PDB entry 5CIZ | X-ray diffraction, 5.01 A resolution (low resolution: residue-level contacts below are approximate; hydrogen-bond / salt-bridge calls are withheld) | chains A and D of the 4 polymer chains in the assembly

[Chain A]
Molecule: cAMP-activated global transcriptional regulator CRP
From: Escherichia coli (strain K12)
UniProtKB: P0ACJ8 (CRP_ECOLI); residues 1-209 here correspond to UniProt positions 2-210 (UniProt number = residue number + 1)
Amino-acid sequence (209 residues; numbered 1 to 209; the number before each row is that of its first residue):
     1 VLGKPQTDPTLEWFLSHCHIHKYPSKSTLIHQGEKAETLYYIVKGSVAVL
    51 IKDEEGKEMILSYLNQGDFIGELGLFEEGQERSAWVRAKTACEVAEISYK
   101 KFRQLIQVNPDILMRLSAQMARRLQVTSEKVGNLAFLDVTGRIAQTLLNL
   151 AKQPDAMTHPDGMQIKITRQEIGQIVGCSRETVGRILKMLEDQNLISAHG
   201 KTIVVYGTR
Not modelled in the structure: 1-6
Ligand contacts: adenosine-3',5'-cyclic-monophosphate (CMP): Ile30, Val49, Leu61, Ser62, Leu64, Phe69, Ile70, Gly71, Glu72, Leu73, Arg82, Ser83, Ala84, Val86, Arg123, Leu124, Thr127, Ser128

[Chain D]
Molecule: 20-nt DNA strand
Sequence (20 nucleotides; each row starts with the number of its first residue):
     1 CTTTTTGCCTAAAATGTGAT

[Interface between chain A and chain D]
Contacting residue pairs - 11 pairs, chain A then chain D:
  Thr168(A) with DT15(D)
  Arg169(A) with DT15(D); DG16(D)
  Gln170(A) with DA14(D); DT15(D)
  Arg180(A) with DT15(D); DG16(D)
  Glu181(A) with DT17(D)
  Gly184(A) with DG16(D)
  Arg185(A) with DG18(D); DA19(D)
Other interface residues (no listed pair), chain A (8 interface residues in all): Ile167

[In short]
8 residues of chain A and 6 residues of chain D are in contact. Ligands of chain A:
adenosine-3',5'-cyclic-monophosphate.
Chain A is cAMP-activated global transcriptional regulator CRP (Escherichia coli (strain K12)) and chain D is
a 20-nt DNA strand; the structure, E. coli RNA polymerase alpha subunit CTD in complex with CAP and DNA:
A(5)-tract binding site ..., was determined by X-ray diffraction, deposited together with 3N97 and 3N4M.
